PDB entry 4BD4 | X-ray diffraction, 2.78 A resolution | chain A

Chain A:
Protein: Superoxide dismutase [Cu-Zn]
Source organism: Homo sapiens
Notes: EC 1.15.1.1
UniProtKB: P00441 (SODC_HUMAN); the construct has insertions or renumbered stretches relative to UniProt, so the offset changes along the chain: 1-48 = UniProt 2-49; 52-93 = UniProt 83-124; 97-110 = UniProt 141-154
Chain sequence (110 residues; numbered 1 to 110; the number before each row is that of its first residue):
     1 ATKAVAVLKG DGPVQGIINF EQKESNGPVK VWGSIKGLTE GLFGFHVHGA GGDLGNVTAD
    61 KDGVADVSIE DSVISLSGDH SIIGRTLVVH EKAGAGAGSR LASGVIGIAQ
Disordered / not traced: 110
Differences from the reference sequence: engineered mutation Ala6 (Cys7 in P00441), Phe43 (His44 in P00441), Ser81 (Cys112 in P00441), Ser103 (Cys147 in P00441); linker (49-51, 94-96)
Curated features (UniProtKB/Swiss-Prot):
  - binding site (Cu cation): His46, His48, His90
  - modified residue: Ala1 (N-acetylalanine), Lys3 (N6-succinyllysine), Lys9 (N6-succinyllysine), Lys61 (N6-succinyllysine), Ser68 (Phosphoserine), Ser72 (Phosphoserine), Ser75 (Phosphoserine), Ser77 (Phosphoserine), Lys92 (N6-acetyllysine)
  - cross-link: Trp32 (1-(tryptophan-3-yl)-tryptophan (Trp-Trp) (interchain with W-33))
  - binding site (Zn(2+)): Asp53
What the authors report for this chain:
  - mutagenesis - H43F: decreased binding to metal
  - mutagenesis - H43F: decreased catalytic activity

Overview:
UniProt lists 3 Cu cation-binding residues and Zn2+-binding residue Asp53. The paper reports that H43F reduces
binding to metal; H43F reduces catalytic activity.
Chain A is Superoxide dismutase [Cu-Zn] (Homo sapiens); the structure, Monomeric Human Cu,Zn Superoxide
dismutase, loops IV and VII deleted, apo form, mutant H43F, was determined by X-ray diffraction, deposited
together with 4BCZ.
